6MB9 - chains A and C; structure by X-ray diffraction, 2.50 A resolution.

[Chain A (and C)]
Name: Aac(3)-IIIb protein
From: Pseudomonas aeruginosa
Notes: chain C of this document is another copy of the same molecule, construct and numbering; everything in this record applies to it too
UniProt: Q51405 (Q51405_PSEAI); residues 30-274 here correspond to UniProt positions 1-245 (UniProt number = residue number - 29)
Sequence (274 residues; numbered 1 to 274; the number before each row is that of its first residue):
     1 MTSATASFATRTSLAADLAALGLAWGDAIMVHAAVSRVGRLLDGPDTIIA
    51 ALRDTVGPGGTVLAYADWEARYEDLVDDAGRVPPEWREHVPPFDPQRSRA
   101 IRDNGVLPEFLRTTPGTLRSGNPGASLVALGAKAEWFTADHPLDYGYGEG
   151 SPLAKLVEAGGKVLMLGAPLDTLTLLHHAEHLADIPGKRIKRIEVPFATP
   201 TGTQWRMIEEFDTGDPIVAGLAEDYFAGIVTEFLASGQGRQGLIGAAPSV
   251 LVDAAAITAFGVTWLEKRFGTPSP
Disordered / not traced: 1-6, 272-274 (chain C: 1-6, 273-274)
Ligand contacts:
  - nonaethylene glycol (2PE): Pro-95, Gln-96, Thr-117, Leu-118, Arg-119, Ser-120, Gly-121, Thr-138
  - coenzyme A (COA): His-32, Ala-33, Ala-34, Val-35, Ser-36, Pro-45, Tyr-65, Asp-103, Asn-104, Gly-105, Val-106, Phe-110, Ala-168, Pro-169, Thr-172, Thr-174
  - neomycin (NMY): Tyr-65, Asp-67, Asp-103, Gly-124, Tyr-147, Asp-171, Thr-172, His-177, Asp-212, Thr-213, Gly-214, Asp-215, Glu-223, Phe-226

[Chain A / chain C interface]
Pairs across the interface - 27 pairs, chain A then chain C:
  Phe-8(A) / Arg-71(C)
  Phe-8(A) / Trp-86(C)  hydrophobic
  Arg-40(A) / Arg-71(C)
  Leu-42(A) / Arg-71(C)
  Leu-42(A) / Trp-86(C)  hydrophobic
  Leu-42(A) / His-89(C)
  Asp-43(A) / Pro-91(C)
  Asp-46(A) / Arg-99(C)  salt bridge
  Arg-71(A) / Phe-8(C)
  Asp-74(A) / Arg-40(C)  salt bridge
  Leu-75(A) / Phe-8(C)  hydrophobic
  Trp-86(A) / Phe-8(C)  hydrophobic
  His-89(A) / Thr-10(C)
  His-89(A) / Thr-12(C)
  His-89(A) / Leu-42(C)
  Pro-91(A) / Asp-43(C)
  Gln-96(A) / Pro-115(C)
  Arg-97(A) / Pro-115(C)  hydrogen bond (side chain-backbone)
  Arg-99(A) / Asp-46(C)  salt bridge
  Arg-99(A) / Phe-110(C)  hydrogen bond (side chain-backbone)
  Arg-99(A) / Thr-113(C)  hydrogen bond
  Arg-99(A) / Thr-114(C)  hydrogen bond
  Phe-110(A) / Arg-99(C)  hydrogen bond (backbone-side chain)
  Thr-113(A) / Arg-99(C)  hydrogen bond
  Thr-113(A) / Thr-113(C)
  Thr-114(A) / Arg-99(C)  hydrogen bond
  Pro-115(A) / Arg-97(C)
Other interface residues (no listed pair), chain A (24 interface residues in all): Thr-10, Thr-12, Leu-41, Glu-69, Tyr-72, Val-90
Other interface residues (no listed pair), chain C (23 interface residues in all): Arg-53, Glu-69, Tyr-72, Leu-75, Val-90, Gln-96

[Summary]
24 residues of chain A and 23 residues of chain C are in contact, with 7 hydrogen bonds and 3 salt bridges.
Among the polar pairs are Asp-46(A)/Arg-99(C), Asp-74(A)/Arg-40(C) and Arg-97(A)/Pro-115(C). Bound to chain A:
coenzyme A, nonaethylene glycol and neomycin.
Chain A and chain C are both Aac(3)-IIIb protein (Pseudomonas aeruginosa); the structure, Ternary
(neomycin/CoA) structure of AAC-IIIb, was determined by X-ray diffraction, deposited together with 6MB4, 6MB5,
6MB6, 6MB7 and 6MB8.
